8R67 - chains A and E of the 6 polymer chains in the assembly; structure by X-ray diffraction, 2.20 A resolution.

Chain A:
Molecule: Detyrosinated tubulin alpha-1B chain
Organism: Bos taurus
UniProt: P81947 (TBA1B_BOVIN); residues 1-451 here = UniProt positions 1-451
Sequence (451 residues; numbered 1 to 451; the number before each row is that of its first residue):
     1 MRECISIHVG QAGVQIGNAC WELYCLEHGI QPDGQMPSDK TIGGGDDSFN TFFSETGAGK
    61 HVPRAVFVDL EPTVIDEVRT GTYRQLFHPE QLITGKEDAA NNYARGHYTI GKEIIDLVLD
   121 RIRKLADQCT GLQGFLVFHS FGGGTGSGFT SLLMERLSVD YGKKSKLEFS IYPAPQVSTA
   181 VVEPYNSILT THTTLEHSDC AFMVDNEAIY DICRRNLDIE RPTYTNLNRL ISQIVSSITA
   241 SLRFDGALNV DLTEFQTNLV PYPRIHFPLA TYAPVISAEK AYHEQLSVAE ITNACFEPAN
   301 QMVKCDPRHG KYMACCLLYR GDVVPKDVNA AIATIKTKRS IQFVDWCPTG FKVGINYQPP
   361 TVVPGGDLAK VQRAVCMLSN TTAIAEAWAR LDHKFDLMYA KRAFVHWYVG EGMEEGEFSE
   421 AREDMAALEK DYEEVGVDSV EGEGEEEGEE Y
Disordered / not traced: 438-451
Bound ions: Ca2+: Asp39, Thr41, Gly44, Glu55
Small-molecule neighbours: GTP (guanosine-5'-triphosphate): Gly10, Gln11, Ala12, Gln15, Ile16, Asp69, Asp98, Ala99, Ala100, Asn101, Ser140, Gly142, Gly143, Gly144, Thr145, Gly146, Ile171, Pro173, Val177, Ser178, Thr179, Glu183, Asn206, Tyr224, Leu227, Asn228, Ile231

Chain E:
Molecule: Stathmin-4
Organism: Rattus norvegicus
UniProt: P63043 (STMN4_RAT); residues 5-145 here correspond to UniProt positions 49-189 (UniProt number = residue number + 44)
Sequence (143 residues; row label = number of the first residue in the row):
     3 MADMEVIELN KCTSGQSFEV ILKPPSFDGV PEFNASLPRR RDPSLEEIQK KLEAAEERRK
    63 YQEAELLKHL AEKREHEREV IQKAIEENNN FIKMAKEKLA QKMESNKENR EAHLAAMLER
   123 LQEKDKHAEE VRKNKELKEE ASR
Disordered / not traced: 3-5, 28-43, 144-145
Construct notes: initiating methionine (3); expression tag (4)
UniProt features mapped onto this chain:
  - modified residue: Ser46 (Phosphoserine)

Chain A / chain E interface:
Residue-residue contacts - 59 pairs, chain A then chain E:
  His107(A) - Leu54(E)
  Tyr108(A) - Leu54(E)  hydrophobic
  Tyr108(A) - Ala57(E)  hydrophobic
  Tyr108(A) - Arg61(E)
  Thr109(A) - Arg61(E)  hydrogen bond
  Lys112(A) - Leu54(E)
  Lys112(A) - Glu55(E)
  Lys112(A) - Glu58(E)  salt bridge
  Glu155(A) - Ile50(E)
  Arg156(A) - Leu47(E)
  Arg156(A) - Gln51(E)
  Val159(A) - Pro45(E)
  Val159(A) - Ile50(E)  hydrophobic
  Glu196(A) - Asp44(E)
  His197(A) - Asp44(E)  salt bridge
  His197(A) - Pro45(E)
  Asp245(A) - Cys14(E)
  Asp245(A) - Ser16(E)
  Ala247(A) - Asn12(E)
  Ala247(A) - Ser19(E)
  Leu248(A) - Ser19(E)
  Pro325(A) - Gln18(E)
  Pro325(A) - Phe20(E)  hydrophobic
  Asn329(A) - Met6(E)
  Asn329(A) - Val8(E)
  Asn329(A) - Phe20(E)
  Asn329(A) - Val22(E)
  Ile332(A) - Val22(E)  hydrophobic
  Lys336(A) - Leu24(E)
  Asp345(A) - Pro27(E)
  Pro348(A) - Lys25(E)
  Pro348(A) - Pro27(E)
  Thr349(A) - Ile23(E)
  Thr349(A) - Leu24(E)  hydrogen bond (backbone-backbone)
  Thr349(A) - Lys25(E)  hydrogen bond (backbone-backbone)
  Gly350(A) - Val22(E)
  Phe351(A) - Glu21(E)
  Phe351(A) - Val22(E)  hydrogen bond (backbone-backbone)
  Phe351(A) - Leu24(E)  hydrophobic
  Lys352(A) - Phe20(E)
  Lys352(A) - Glu21(E)  salt bridge
  Val353(A) - Ser19(E)
  Val353(A) - Phe20(E)  hydrogen bond (backbone-backbone)
  Gly354(A) - Gln18(E)
  Ile355(A) - Gly17(E)
  Ile355(A) - Gln18(E)  hydrogen bond (backbone-backbone)
  Asn356(A) - Ser16(E)
  Tyr357(A) - Thr15(E)
  Tyr357(A) - Ser16(E)  hydrogen bond (backbone-backbone)
  Tyr357(A) - Gly17(E)
  Tyr357(A) - Gln18(E)  hydrogen bond
  Val409(A) - Gln64(E)  hydrogen bond (backbone-side chain)
  Gly410(A) - Arg61(E)
  Gly410(A) - Gln64(E)
  Glu411(A) - Arg61(E)  hydrogen bond (backbone-side chain)
  Gly412(A) - Ala57(E)
  Gly412(A) - Arg60(E)  hydrogen bond (backbone-side chain)
  Gly412(A) - Arg61(E)
  Glu414(A) - Arg60(E)  salt bridge
Interface residues without a listed pair, chain A (38 interface residues in all): Leu152, Ser158, Gly246, Val328, Trp346, Cys347
Interface residues without a listed pair, chain E (31 interface residues in all): Pro26, Ser46, Lys53

Overview:
38 residues of chain A and 31 residues of chain E are in contact, with 11 hydrogen bonds and 4 salt bridges.
Among the polar pairs are Lys112(A)-Glu58(E), His197(A)-Asp44(E) and Lys352(A)-Glu21(E). Chain A binds GTP.
Asp39(A), Thr41(A), Gly44(A) and Glu55(A) form the Ca2+ site.
Here chain A is Detyrosinated tubulin alpha-1B chain (Bos taurus) and chain E is Stathmin-4 (Rattus
norvegicus). Entry 8R67 (tubulin-cryptophycin complex) was determined by X-ray diffraction.
